Entry 5EBL (X-ray diffraction, 2.30 A resolution); this record covers chains A and C of the 3 polymer chains in the assembly.

Chain A:
Protein: Antibody Fab Fragment Light Chain
Source organism: Mus musculus
Notes: antibody fragment or engineered binder
Sequence (219 residues; row label = number of the first residue in the row):
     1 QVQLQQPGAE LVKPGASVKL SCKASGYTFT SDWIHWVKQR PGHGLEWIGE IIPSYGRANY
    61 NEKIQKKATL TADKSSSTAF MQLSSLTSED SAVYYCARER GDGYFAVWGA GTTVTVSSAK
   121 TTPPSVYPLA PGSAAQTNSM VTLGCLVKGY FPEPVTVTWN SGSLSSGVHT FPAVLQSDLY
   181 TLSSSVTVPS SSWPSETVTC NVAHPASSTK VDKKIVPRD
Cystine bridges: Cys-22/Cys-96, Cys-145/Cys-200

Chain C:
Protein: pH-gated potassium channel KcsA
Source organism: Streptomyces lividans
Reference sequence: P0A334 (KCSA_STRLI); residue numbers follow UniProt; this construct covers 1-125
Sequence (125 residues; numbered 1 to 125; the number before each row is that of its first residue):
     1 MAPMLSGLLA RLVKLLLGRH GSALHWRAAG AATVLLVIVL LAGSYLAVLA ERGAPGAQLI
    61 TYPRALWWSV ETATGVGYGD LYPVTLWGRL VAVVVMVAGI TSFGLVTAAL ATWFVGREQE
   121 RRGHF
Disordered / not traced: 1-21, 125
Differences from the reference sequence: engineered mutation Ala-2 (Pro in P0A334), Gly-75 (Thr in P0A334)
Ion coordination: K+ site 1: Gly-75, Val-76; K+ site 2: Val-76, Gly-77; K+ site 3: Gly-77, Tyr-78
Small-molecule neighbours:
  - diacyl glycerol (DGA): Leu-41, Ser-44, Tyr-45, Tyr-62, Pro-63, Leu-66, Trp-67, Val-70, Val-84, Thr-85, Leu-86, Arg-89, Leu-90
  - nonan-1-ol (F09): Leu-46, Leu-49, Ala-50, Trp-87, Val-91
Reported in the primary citation:
  - mutagenesis - T75G: abolished binding to K+

Interface between chain A and chain C:
Pairs across the interface (22; chain A residue first):
  Thr-30(A) / Tyr-45(C)
  Ser-31(A) / Tyr-62(C)
  Trp-33(A) / Arg-52(C)
  Trp-33(A) / Tyr-62(C)  hydrogen bond
  Glu-50(A) / Arg-52(C)  salt bridge
  Ile-52(A) / Tyr-45(C)
  Ile-52(A) / Leu-49(C)  hydrophobic
  Ile-52(A) / Tyr-62(C)
  Ser-54(A) / Tyr-45(C)  hydrogen bond
  Tyr-55(A) / Tyr-45(C)
  Tyr-55(A) / Leu-49(C)
  Arg-57(A) / Leu-49(C)  hydrogen bond (side chain-backbone)
  Arg-57(A) / Arg-52(C)  hydrogen bond (side chain-backbone)
  Asn-59(A) / Arg-52(C)  hydrogen bond (side chain-backbone)
  Asn-59(A) / Gly-53(C)
  Glu-99(A) / Arg-52(C)  salt bridge
  Gly-101(A) / Arg-52(C)
  Gly-101(A) / Thr-61(C)
  Gly-101(A) / Tyr-62(C)  hydrogen bond (backbone-backbone)
  Gly-101(A) / Pro-63(C)
  Asp-102(A) / Thr-61(C)
  Gly-103(A) / Thr-61(C)
Interface residues without a listed pair, chain A (15 interface residues in all): His-35, Arg-100
Interface residues without a listed pair, chain C (9 interface residues in all): Val-48, Ala-50

In short:
Chain A and chain C form an interface of 15 and 9 residues respectively, with 6 hydrogen bonds and 2 salt
bridges. Polar contacts include Glu-50(A)/Arg-52(C), Glu-99(A)/Arg-52(C) and Trp-33(A)/Tyr-62(C). Nonan-1-ol
and diacyl glycerol are bound between chain A and chain C. From the paper: T75G of chain C abolishes binding
to K+.
Chain A is Antibody Fab Fragment Light Chain (Mus musculus) and chain C is pH-gated potassium channel KcsA
(Streptomyces lividans); the structure, KcsA T75G in the Conductive State, was determined by X-ray diffraction
together with 5EBM, 5EBW, 5EC1 and 5EC2 from the same study.
